PDB entry 2BDI | X-ray diffraction, 3.00 A resolution | chain A

Chain A:
Molecule: Kallikrein-4
From: Homo sapiens
Notes: EC 3.4.21.-; fragment: Human Kallikrein 4
Reference sequence: Q9Y5K2 (KLK4_HUMAN); aligned to UniProt positions 27-243 over residues 16-238 (the alignment contains insertions or deletions, so no single offset holds)
Amino-acid sequence (223 residues; row label = number of the first residue in the row; note: 10 numbers in that range are skipped by the numbering (no residue carries them; nothing is unmodelled there); a row labelled like 186A-186B holds insertion residues (186A, then the next letters in order)):
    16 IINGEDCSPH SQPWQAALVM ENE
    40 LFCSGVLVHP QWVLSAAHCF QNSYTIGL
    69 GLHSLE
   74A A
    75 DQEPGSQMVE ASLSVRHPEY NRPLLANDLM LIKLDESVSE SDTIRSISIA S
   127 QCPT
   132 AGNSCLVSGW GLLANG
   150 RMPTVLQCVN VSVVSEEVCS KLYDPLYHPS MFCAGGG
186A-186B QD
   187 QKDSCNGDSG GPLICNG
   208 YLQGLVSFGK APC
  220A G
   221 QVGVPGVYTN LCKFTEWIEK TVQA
Disulfide bonds: Cys22-Cys157, Cys42-Cys58, Cys128-Cys232, Cys136-Cys201, Cys168-Cys182, Cys191-Cys220
Metal / ion sites: Co2+: His25, Glu77
Residues lining bound ligands: P-amino benzamidine (PBZ): His57, Asp189, Ser190, Cys191, Asn192, Ser195, Val213, Ser214, Phe215, Gly216, Lys217, Cys220, Gly226

In short:
Bound to chain A: P-amino benzamidine. The Co2+ site is built by His25 and Glu77.
Chain A is Kallikrein-4 (Homo sapiens); the structure, Human Kallikrein 4 complex with cobalt and
p-aminobenzamidine, was determined by X-ray diffraction, deposited together with 2BDG and 2BDH.
